PDB entry 7OLH | X-ray diffraction, 3.65 A resolution | chains A and J of the 4 polymer chains in the assembly

# Chain A
Name: Phosphoglucosamine mutase
Organism: Bacillus subtilis (strain 168)
Notes: EC 5.4.2.10
Reference sequence: O34824 (GLMM_BACSU); residue numbers follow UniProt; this construct covers 1-448
Chain sequence (464 residues; numbered 1 to 464; the number before each row is that of its first residue):
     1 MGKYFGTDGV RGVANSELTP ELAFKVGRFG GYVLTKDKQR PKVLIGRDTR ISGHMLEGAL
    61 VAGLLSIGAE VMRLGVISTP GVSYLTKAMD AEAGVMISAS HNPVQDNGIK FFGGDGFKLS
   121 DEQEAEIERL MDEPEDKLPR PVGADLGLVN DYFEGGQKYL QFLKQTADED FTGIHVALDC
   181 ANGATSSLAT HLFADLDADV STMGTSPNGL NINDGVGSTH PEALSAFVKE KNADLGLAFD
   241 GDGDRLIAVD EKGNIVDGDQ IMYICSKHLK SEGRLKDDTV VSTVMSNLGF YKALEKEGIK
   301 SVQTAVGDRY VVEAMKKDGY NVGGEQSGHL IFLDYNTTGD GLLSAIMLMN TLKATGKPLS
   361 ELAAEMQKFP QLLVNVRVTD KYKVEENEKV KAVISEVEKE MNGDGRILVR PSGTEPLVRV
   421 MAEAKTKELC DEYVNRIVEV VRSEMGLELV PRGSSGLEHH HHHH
Not modelled in the structure: 1, 370-464
Construct notes: expression tag (449-464)
Swiss-Prot annotation at these positions:
  - active site: Ser100 (Phosphoserine intermediate)
  - binding site (Mg(2+)): Ser100, Asp240, Asp242, Asp244
  - modified residue: Ser100 (Phosphoserine)
What the authors report for this chain:
  - mutagenesis - D151A/E154A, D195A: unchanged binding to Cyclic di-AMP synthase CdaA (chain J)
  - catalytic residues: Ser100 (citing earlier work)

# Chain J
Name: Cyclic di-AMP synthase CdaA
Organism: Bacillus subtilis (strain 168)
Notes: EC 2.7.7.85
Reference sequence: Q45589 (CDAA_BACSU); residues 107-273 here = UniProt positions 107-273
Chain sequence (167 residues; numbered 107 to 273; the number before each row is that of its first residue):
   107 EAQQKTIEAI TKAINYMAKR RIGALLTIER DTGMGDYIET GIPLNAKVSS ELLINIFIPN
   167 TPLHDGAVIM KNNEIAAAAC YLPLSESPFI SKELGTRHRA AVGISEVTDS LTIIVSEETG
   227 GVSVAKNGDL HRELTEEALK EMLEAEFKKN TRDTSSNRWY WRGKKNG
Not modelled in the structure: 254-273
What the authors report for this chain:
  - mutagenesis - R126A: decreased catalytic activity
  - catalytic residues: Asp171 to Ala173, Arg203 to Arg205 (citing earlier work)

# Chain A / chain J interface
Pairs across the interface (15; chain A residue first):
  Met72(A) with Arg126(J)
  Met89(A) with Arg127(J), hydrogen bond (backbone-side chain)
  Asn150(A) with Arg126(J)
  Asp151(A) with Arg126(J), hydrogen bond (backbone-side chain)
  Tyr152(A) with Arg126(J); Ile128(J)
  Glu154(A) with Tyr122(J), hydrogen bond
  Gln157(A) with Ile164(J); Pro165(J); Asn166(J), hydrogen bond (backbone-side chain)
  Lys158(A) with Arg127(J), hydrogen bond (side chain-backbone); Pro165(J)
  Leu160(A) with Asn166(J)
  Gln161(A) with Pro165(J); Asn166(J)
Other interface residues (no listed pair), chain A (13 interface residues in all): Ala88, Asp90, Asp195
Other interface residues (no listed pair), chain J (10 interface residues in all): Lys125, His170, Glu223
From the paper, about this interface:
  - pairs named by the authors: Asp151(A)-Arg126(J)
  - hot spots on chain J (mutagenesis) - R126A: abolished binding to Phosphoglucosamine mutase (chain A)

# In short
13 residues of chain A and 10 residues of chain J are in contact; the contacts include 5 hydrogen bonds. Polar
pairs include Met89(A)-Arg127(J), Asp151(A)-Arg126(J) and Glu154(A)-Tyr122(J). The paper describes a contact
between Asp151(A) and Arg126(J). From the paper: catalytic residues Ser100(A) and Asp171(J) among others;
R126A of chain J reduces catalytic activity; 3 substitutions were tested in all.
Chain A is Phosphoglucosamine mutase and chain J is Cyclic di-AMP synthase CdaA, both from Bacillus subtilis
(strain 168); the structure, Bacillus subtilis Complex structure 1 of diadenylate cyclase CdaA cytoplasmic
domain (CdaACD) and the phosphoglucomutase GlmM ..., was determined by X-ray diffraction together with 7OJS
and 7OML from the same study.
